Entry 1J7W (X-ray diffraction, 2.00 A resolution); this record covers chains A and D of the 4 polymer chains in the assembly.

== Chain A ==
Protein: hemoglobin
From: Homo sapiens
Notes: fragment: alpha chain
UniProtKB: P69905 (HBA_HUMAN); residues 1-141 here = UniProt positions 1-141
Chain sequence (141 residues; numbered 1 to 141; the number before each row is that of its first residue):
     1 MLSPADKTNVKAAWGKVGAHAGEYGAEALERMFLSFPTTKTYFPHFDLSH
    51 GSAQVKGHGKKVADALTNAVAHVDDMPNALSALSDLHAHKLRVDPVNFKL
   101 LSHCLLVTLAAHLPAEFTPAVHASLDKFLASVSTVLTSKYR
Sequence notes: engineered mutation Met1 (Val in P69905)
Bound ions: heme Fe near His87 (its only coordinating residue here)
Residues lining bound ligands: heme (HEM): Met32, Thr39, Tyr42, Phe43, His45, Phe46, His58, Lys61, Val62, Ala65, Leu66, Leu83, Leu86, His87, Leu91, Val93, Asn97, Phe98, Leu101, Val132, Leu136

== Chain D ==
Protein: hemoglobin
From: Homo sapiens
Notes: fragment: beta chain
UniProtKB: P68871 (HBB_HUMAN); residues 1-146 here = UniProt positions 1-146
Chain sequence (146 residues; row label = number of the first residue in the row):
     1 MHLTPEEKSAVTALWGKVNVDEVGGEAYGRLLVVYPWTQRFFESFGDLST
    51 PDAVMGNPKVKAQGKKVLGAFSDGLAHLDNLKGTFATLSELHCDKLHVDP
   101 ENFRLLGNVLVCVLAHHFGKEFTPPVQAAYQKVVAGVANALAHKYH
Sequence notes: engineered mutation Met1 (Val in P68871), Tyr28 (Leu in P68871), Gln63 (His in P68871)
Bound ions: heme Fe near His92 (its only coordinating residue here)
Residues lining bound ligands: heme (HEM): Tyr28, Leu31, Thr38, Phe41, Phe42, Gln63, Lys66, Val67, Ala70, Phe71, Phe85, Leu88, Leu91, His92, Leu96, Val98, Asn102, Phe103, Leu106, Val137, Leu141

== Interface between chain A and chain D ==
Pairs across the interface - 25 pairs, chain A then chain D:
  Pro37(A) - His146(D)
  Thr38(A) - Pro100(D)
  Lys40(A) - His146(D)  hydrogen bond (side chain-backbone)
  Thr41(A) - His97(D)
  Thr41(A) - Asp99(D)
  Thr41(A) - Tyr145(D)
  Tyr42(A) - Arg40(D)
  Tyr42(A) - Asp99(D)  hydrogen bond
  Pro44(A) - His97(D)
  Leu91(A) - Arg40(D)  hydrogen bond (backbone-side chain)
  Arg92(A) - Trp37(D)
  Arg92(A) - Arg40(D)  hydrogen bond (backbone-side chain)
  Arg92(A) - Glu43(D)  salt bridge
  Asp94(A) - Trp37(D)  hydrogen bond
  Asp94(A) - Asp99(D)
  Asp94(A) - Glu101(D)
  Asp94(A) - Leu105(D)
  Pro95(A) - Trp37(D)
  Val96(A) - Glu101(D)
  Asn97(A) - Asp99(D)
  Tyr140(A) - Pro36(D)
  Tyr140(A) - Trp37(D)  hydrophobic
  Arg141(A) - Val34(D)  hydrogen bond (side chain-backbone)
  Arg141(A) - Tyr35(D)
  Arg141(A) - Pro36(D)
Also at the interface, not in a pair above, chain D (16 interface residues in all): Gln39, Val98, Asn102

== Summary ==
Chain A and chain D form an interface of 14 and 16 residues respectively, with 6 hydrogen bonds and 1 salt
bridge. Polar contacts include Arg92(A)-Glu43(D), Lys40(A)-His146(D) and Tyr42(A)-Asp99(D). Chain A binds
heme. Chain D binds heme.
Here chain A is hemoglobin and chain D is hemoglobin, both from Homo sapiens. Entry 1J7W (Crystal structure of
deoxy HbbetaYQ, a site directed mutant of HbA) was determined by X-ray diffraction (same publication as 1J7S
and 1J7Y).
